3WIR - chains A and C; structure by X-ray diffraction, 2.05 A resolution.

# Chain A (and C)
Protein: Kojibiose phosphorylase
Organism: Caldicellulosiruptor saccharolyticus
Notes: EC 2.4.1.230; chain C of this document is another copy of the same molecule, construct and numbering; everything in this record applies to it too
Reference sequence: A4XGP2 (A4XGP2_CALS8); residue numbers follow UniProt; this construct covers 1-756
Chain sequence (764 residues; each row starts with the number of its first residue):
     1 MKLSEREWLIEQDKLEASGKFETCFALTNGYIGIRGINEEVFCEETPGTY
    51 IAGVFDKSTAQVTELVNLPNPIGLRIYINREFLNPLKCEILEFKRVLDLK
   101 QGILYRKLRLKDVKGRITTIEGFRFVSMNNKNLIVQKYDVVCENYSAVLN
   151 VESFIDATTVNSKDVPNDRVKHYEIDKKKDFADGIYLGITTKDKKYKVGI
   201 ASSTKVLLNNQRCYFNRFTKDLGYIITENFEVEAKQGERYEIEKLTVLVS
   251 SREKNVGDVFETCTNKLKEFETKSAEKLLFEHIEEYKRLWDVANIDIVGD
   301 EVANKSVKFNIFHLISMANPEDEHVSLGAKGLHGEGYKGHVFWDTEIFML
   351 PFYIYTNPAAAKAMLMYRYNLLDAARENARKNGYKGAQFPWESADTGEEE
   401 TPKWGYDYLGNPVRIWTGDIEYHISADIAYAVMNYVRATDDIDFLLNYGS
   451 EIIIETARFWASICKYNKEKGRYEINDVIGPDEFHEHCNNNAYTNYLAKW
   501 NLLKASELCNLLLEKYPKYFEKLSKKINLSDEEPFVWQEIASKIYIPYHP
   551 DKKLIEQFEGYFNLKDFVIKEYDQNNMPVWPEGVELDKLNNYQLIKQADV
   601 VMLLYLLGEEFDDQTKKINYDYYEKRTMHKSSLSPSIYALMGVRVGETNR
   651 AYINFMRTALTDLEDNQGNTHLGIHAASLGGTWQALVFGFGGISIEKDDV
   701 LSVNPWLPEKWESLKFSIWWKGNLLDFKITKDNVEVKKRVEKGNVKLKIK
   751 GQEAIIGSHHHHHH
Not modelled in the structure: 757-764
Sequence notes: expression tag (757-764)
Small-molecule neighbours:
  - beta-D-glucopyranose (BGC), molecule 1: Ala329, Tyr337, Phe342, Trp343, Asp344, Trp391, Glu483, Lys596, Gln597, Ser631, Leu633
  - beta-D-glucopyranose (BGC), molecule 2: Tyr337, Phe342, Trp391, Glu392, Thr401, Pro402, Ile415, Thr417, Glu421, Glu483, Lys596

# Chain A / chain C interface
Inter-chain disulfides: Cys43(A)-Cys43(C)
Residue-residue contacts - 43 pairs, chain A then chain C:
  Cys43(A) - Cys43(C)  disulfide
  Glu44(A) - Lys87(C)  salt bridge
  Tyr77(A) - Pro166(C)
  Tyr77(A) - Arg169(C)  hydrogen bond
  Arg80(A) - Asp164(C)
  Arg80(A) - Val165(C)
  Arg80(A) - Pro166(C)
  Arg80(A) - Asn167(C)
  Arg80(A) - Tyr406(C)
  Arg80(A) - Gly410(C)  hydrogen bond (side chain-backbone)
  Lys87(A) - Glu44(C)  salt bridge
  Asn150(A) - Pro166(C)
  Glu152(A) - Arg169(C)  salt bridge
  Asp164(A) - Arg80(C)
  Pro166(A) - Tyr77(C)
  Pro166(A) - Arg80(C)
  Pro166(A) - Asn150(C)
  Pro166(A) - Phe218(C)
  Pro166(A) - Lys220(C)
  Asn167(A) - Arg80(C)
  Asn167(A) - Phe218(C)
  Asn167(A) - Lys220(C)  hydrogen bond (backbone-side chain)
  Asn167(A) - Glu231(C)  hydrogen bond
  Arg169(A) - Tyr77(C)  hydrogen bond
  Arg169(A) - Glu152(C)  salt bridge
  Arg169(A) - Lys220(C)  hydrogen bond (backbone-side chain)
  Arg169(A) - Leu222(C)
  Lys171(A) - Leu222(C)
  Lys171(A) - Gly223(C)
  Phe218(A) - Pro166(C)
  Phe218(A) - Asn167(C)
  Lys220(A) - Pro166(C)
  Lys220(A) - Asn167(C)  hydrogen bond (side chain-backbone)
  Lys220(A) - Asp168(C)
  Lys220(A) - Arg169(C)  hydrogen bond (side chain-backbone)
  Leu222(A) - Arg169(C)
  Leu222(A) - Lys171(C)
  Gly223(A) - Lys171(C)
  Tyr224(A) - Gly223(C)
  Tyr224(A) - Tyr224(C)  hydrogen bond
  Glu231(A) - Asn167(C)  hydrogen bond
  Tyr406(A) - Arg80(C)
  Gly410(A) - Arg80(C)  hydrogen bond (backbone-side chain)
Other interface residues (no listed pair), chain A (26 interface residues in all): Val165, Asp168, Val170, Lys192, Asp221, Asn229
Other interface residues (no listed pair), chain C (26 interface residues in all): Val160, Val170, Asp221, Asn229

# Summary
The chain A/chain C interface involves 26 residues from each chain, with 1 disulfide bond, 11 hydrogen bonds
and 4 salt bridges. Among the polar pairs are Glu44(A)-Lys87(C), Glu152(A)-Arg169(C) and Tyr77(A)-Arg169(C).
Bound to chain A: beta-D-glucopyranose.
Chain A and chain C are both Kojibiose phosphorylase (Caldicellulosiruptor saccharolyticus); the structure,
Crystal structure of kojibiose phosphorylase complexed with glucose, was determined by X-ray diffraction.
